PDB entry 4N4K | X-ray diffraction, 2.20 A resolution | chain A

# Chain A
Protein: hydroxylamine oxidoreductase
From: Candidatus Kuenenia stuttgartiensis
Notes: EC 1.7.3.4
UniProtKB: Q1PX48 (Q1PX48_9BACT); residues 37-536 here = UniProt positions 37-536
Chain sequence (500 residues; each row starts with the number of its first residue):
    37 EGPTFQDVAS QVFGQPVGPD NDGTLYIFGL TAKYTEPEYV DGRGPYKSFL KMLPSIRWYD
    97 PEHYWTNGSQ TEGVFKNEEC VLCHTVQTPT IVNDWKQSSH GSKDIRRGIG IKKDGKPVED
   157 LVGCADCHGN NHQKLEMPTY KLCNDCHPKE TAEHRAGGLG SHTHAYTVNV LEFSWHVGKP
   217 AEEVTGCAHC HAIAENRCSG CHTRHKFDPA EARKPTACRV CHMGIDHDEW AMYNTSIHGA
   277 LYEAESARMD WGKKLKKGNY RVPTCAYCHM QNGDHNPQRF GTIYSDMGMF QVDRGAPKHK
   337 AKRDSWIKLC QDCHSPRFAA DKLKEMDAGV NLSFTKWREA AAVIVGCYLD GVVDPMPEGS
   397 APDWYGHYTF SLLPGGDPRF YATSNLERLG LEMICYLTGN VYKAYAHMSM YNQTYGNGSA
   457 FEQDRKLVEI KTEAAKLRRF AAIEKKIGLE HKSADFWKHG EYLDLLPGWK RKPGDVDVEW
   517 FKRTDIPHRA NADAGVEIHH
Not modelled in the structure: 37, 535-536
Covalently attached groups: heme c (HEC) linked to C116, C119, C160, C163, C179, C182, C223, C226, C234, C237, C254, C257, C301, C304, C346, C349, Y451
Metal / ion sites: heme c Fe (8 sites), coordinated by H120, H136, H164, H168, H183, H198, H227, H238, H241, H258, H274, H305, H311, H350, H443
Small-molecule neighbours:
  - heme c (HEC), molecule 1: W94, W101, G104, S105, Q106, T107, F111, K112, E115, H120, Q123, A161, H164, G165, N166, H168, L171, M173, S351, P352, R353
  - heme c (HEC), molecule 2: W94, H120, T124, I127, V128, W131, H136, V158, G159, H164, M173, P174, L178, R233, S235, R240, H241, F243, H350, S351, F354
  - heme c (HEC), molecule 3: Y95, T126, D130, I229, R233, S235, T239, R240, I273, H274, L277, Y296, R297, V298, P299, Y303, L345, D348, H350, F354, A355, K358, M444
  - heme c (HEC), molecule 4: S135, H136, I141, R142, R143, G144, I145, I147, K149, V154, V158, L178, H183, H238, F243, P245
  - heme c (HEC), molecule 5: R143, I145, Y176, H183, E186, T187, H190, H198, R233, H238, P245, A248, R249, K290, L291, A302, M306, N308, G309, H311
  - heme c (HEC), molecule 6: G196, N205, V206, F209, W211, H212, V220, G222, H227, V256, H258, H263, E265, Y320, D322, M323, M325, K439, M446, Y447, T450, F457, R525
  - heme c (HEC), molecule 7: G196, S197, H198, A201, N205, H227, I229, A230, G236, A248, A253, H258, A302, H305, M306, P313, Q314, Y320
  - heme c (HEC), molecule 8: H258, E265, W266, Y269, H274, P299, T300, H305, G317, T318, I319, S321, R330, W342, L345, L359, M362, Y438, K439, A442, H443
  - hydroxyamine (HOA): H227, D262, H263, Y447
UniProt features mapped onto this chain:
  - binding site (heme c): C116, C119, H120, H136, C160, C163, H164, H168, C179, C182, H183, H198, C223, C226, H227, C234, C237, H238, H241, C254 and 12 more in UniProt
  - binding site (hydroxylamine): H263
From the paper describing this entry:
  - binding site for hydroxyamine: D262, H263
  - catalytic residues: D262, H263 (proposed by the authors, not directly observed)
  - specificity-determining residues: M323 (proposed by the authors, not directly observed)

# In short
Ligands of chain A: hydroxyamine. Covalently linked heme c: at C116, C160, C179, C234, C254 and C301 and 2
more. H120 and H168 coordinate a heme c Fe ion. From UniProt: 32 heme c-binding residues and
hydroxylamine-binding residue H263. From the paper: catalytic residues D262 and H263; a binding site for
hydroxyamine at D262 and H263.
Chain A is hydroxylamine oxidoreductase (Candidatus Kuenenia stuttgartiensis); the structure, Kuenenia
stuttgartiensis hydroxylamine oxidoreductase soaked in hydroxylamine, was determined by X-ray diffraction
together with 4N4J, 4N4L, 4N4M, 4N4N and 4N4O from the same study.
